8UFI - chains B and D of the 4 polymer chains in the assembly; structure by electron microscopy, 3.10 A resolution.

# Chain B
Name: Rod cGMP-specific 3', 5'-cyclic phosphodiesterase subunit beta
Source organism: Bos taurus
Notes: EC 3.1.4.35
UniProtKB: P23439 (PDE6B_BOVIN); numbering as in UniProt (aligned over 1-853)
Sequence (853 residues; numbered 1 to 853; the number before each row is that of its first residue):
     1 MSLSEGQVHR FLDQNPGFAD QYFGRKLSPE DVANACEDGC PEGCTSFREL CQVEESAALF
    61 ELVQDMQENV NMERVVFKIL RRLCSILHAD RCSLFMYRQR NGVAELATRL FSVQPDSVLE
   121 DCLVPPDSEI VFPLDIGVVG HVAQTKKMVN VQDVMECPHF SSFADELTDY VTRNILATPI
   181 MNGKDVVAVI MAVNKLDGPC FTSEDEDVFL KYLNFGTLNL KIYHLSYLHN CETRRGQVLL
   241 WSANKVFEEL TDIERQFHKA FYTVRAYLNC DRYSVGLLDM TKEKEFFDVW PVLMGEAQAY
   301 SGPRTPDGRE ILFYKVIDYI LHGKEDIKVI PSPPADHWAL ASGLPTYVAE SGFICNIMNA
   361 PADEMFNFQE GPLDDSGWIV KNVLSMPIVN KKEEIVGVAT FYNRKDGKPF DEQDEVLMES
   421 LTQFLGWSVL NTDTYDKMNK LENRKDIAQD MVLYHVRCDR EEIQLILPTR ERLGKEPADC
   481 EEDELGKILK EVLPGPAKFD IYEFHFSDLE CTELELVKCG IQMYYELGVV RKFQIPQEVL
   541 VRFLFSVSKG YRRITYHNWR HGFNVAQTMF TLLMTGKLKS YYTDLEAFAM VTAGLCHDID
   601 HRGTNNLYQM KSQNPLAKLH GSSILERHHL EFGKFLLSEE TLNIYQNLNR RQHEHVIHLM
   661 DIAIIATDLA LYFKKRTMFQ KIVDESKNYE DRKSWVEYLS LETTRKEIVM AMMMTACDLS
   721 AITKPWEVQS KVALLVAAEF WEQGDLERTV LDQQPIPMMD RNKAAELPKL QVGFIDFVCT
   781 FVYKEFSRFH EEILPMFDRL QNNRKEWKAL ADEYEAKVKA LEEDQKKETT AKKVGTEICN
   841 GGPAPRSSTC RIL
Unresolved in the structure: 1-6, 828-853
Ion coordination: Zn2+: H561, H597, D598; Mg2+ near D598 (its only coordinating residue here)
Ligand contacts: cyclic guanosine monophosphate (PCG): R91, C92, S93, F95, F111, S112, F132, G137, V138, V139, H159, F160, S161, A164, D165, T168, Y170, T172, I175, M191, V193
UniProt features mapped onto this chain:
  - active site: H557 (Proton donor)
  - binding site (a divalent metal cation): H561, H597, D598, D718
  - modified residue: S2 (N-acetylserine), C850 (Cysteine methyl ester)
  - lipidation: C850 (S-geranylgeranyl cysteine)
From the paper describing this entry:
  - disease-associated variants - H258N: decreased binding to Retinal rod rhodopsin-sensitive cGMP 3', 5'-cyclic phosphodiesterase subunit gamma (chain D) (citing earlier work)

# Chain D
Name: Retinal rod rhodopsin-sensitive cGMP 3', 5'-cyclic phosphodiesterase subunit gamma
Source organism: Bos taurus
Notes: EC 3.1.4.35
UniProtKB: P04972 (CNRG_BOVIN); numbering as in UniProt (aligned over 1-87)
Sequence (87 residues; numbered 1 to 87; the number before each row is that of its first residue):
     1 MNLEPPKAEI RSATRVMGGP VTPRKGPPKF KQRQTRQFKS KPPKKGVQGF GDDIPGMEGL
    61 GTDITVICPW EAFNHLELHE LAQYGII
Unresolved in the structure: 1-10, 39-50, 62-76, 87
UniProt features mapped onto this chain:
  - modified residue: M1 (N-acetylmethionine)

# How chain B and chain D interact
Pairs across the interface - 70 pairs, chain B then chain D:
  N101(B) with K29(D), hydrogen bond (backbone-side chain); F30(D); K31(D)
  G102(B) with K31(D)
  V103(B) with K29(D)
  F111(B) with A13(D); T14(D)
  D121(B) with A13(D)
  P126(B) with P20(D)
  D127(B) with G18(D); G19(D), hydrogen bond (backbone-backbone); P20(D)
  S128(B) with T14(D); V16(D), hydrogen bond (side chain-backbone)
  E129(B) with P20(D); V21(D), hydrogen bond (backbone-backbone)
  I130(B) with T14(D); V16(D), hydrophobic; V21(D)
  V131(B) with V21(D), hydrogen bond (backbone-backbone); T22(D); P23(D)
  F132(B) with P23(D), hydrophobic
  P133(B) with P23(D); R24(D)
  F163(B) with V21(D), hydrophobic; T22(D); P23(D), hydrophobic
  L167(B) with T14(D); R15(D)
  T168(B) with T14(D); R15(D)
  Y347(B) with F30(D), hydrophobic
  F353(B) with F30(D), hydrophobic; K31(D); Q32(D)
  I354(B) with F30(D); K31(D), hydrogen bond (backbone-backbone); Q32(D); R33(D)
  C355(B) with F30(D), hydrophobic
  N356(B) with F30(D)
  I357(B) with F30(D), hydrophobic
  M358(B) with P20(D), hydrophobic
  N359(B) with G19(D); P20(D)
  E364(B) with G26(D); P28(D)
  M365(B) with P28(D), hydrophobic
  V389(B) with R33(D)
  E393(B) with R33(D), salt bridge; T35(D)
  E415(B) with K31(D), salt bridge
  E419(B) with K31(D), salt bridge; Q34(D)
  Q423(B) with Q34(D), hydrogen bond (side chain-backbone)
  W427(B) with F38(D)
  N605(B) with G85(D), hydrogen bond (side chain-backbone)
  A670(B) with I86(D), hydrophobic
  I756(B) with Q83(D)
  P757(B) with Q83(D)
  M758(B) with Q83(D); Y84(D), hydrophobic
  L770(B) with Q83(D); Y84(D)
  G773(B) with Y84(D), hydrogen bond (backbone-side chain)
  F774(B) with Y84(D), hydrogen bond (backbone-side chain)
  F777(B) with E80(D); L81(D), hydrophobic; Y84(D), hydrophobic
Other interface residues (no listed pair), chain B (54 interface residues in all): S112, C122, V124, I136, D169, R235, G352, F366, P387, E412, L607, L669, F673
Other interface residues (no listed pair), chain D (32 interface residues in all): S12, M17, K25, E77, A82

# In short
The interface between chain B and chain D involves 54 residues on one side and 32 on the other, with 10
hydrogen bonds and 3 salt bridges. Among the polar pairs are E393(B)-R33(D), E415(B)-K31(D) and
E419(B)-K31(D). The paper reports that H258N of chain B reduces binding to Retinal rod rhodopsin-sensitive
cGMP 3', 5'-cyclic phosphodiesterase subunit gamma (chain D).
Chain B is Rod cGMP-specific 3', 5'-cyclic phosphodiesterase subunit beta and chain D is Retinal rod
rhodopsin-sensitive cGMP 3', 5'-cyclic phosphodiesterase subunit gamma, both from Bos taurus; the structure,
Cryo-EM structure of bovine phosphodiesterase 6, was determined by electron microscopy (same publication as
8UGB, 8UGS and 8ULG).
